PDB entry 8RJA | X-ray diffraction, 1.97 A resolution | chains A and B of the 6 polymer chains in the assembly

# Chain A
Name: Formylmethanofuran dehydrogenase subunit A
From: Candidatus Methanoperedenaceae archaeon GB50
Notes: EC 3.5.2.5
UniProtKB: A0A7R9MYH2 (A0A7R9MYH2_9EURY); residue numbers follow UniProt; this construct covers 1-567
Amino-acid sequence (567 residues; row label = number of the first residue in the row):
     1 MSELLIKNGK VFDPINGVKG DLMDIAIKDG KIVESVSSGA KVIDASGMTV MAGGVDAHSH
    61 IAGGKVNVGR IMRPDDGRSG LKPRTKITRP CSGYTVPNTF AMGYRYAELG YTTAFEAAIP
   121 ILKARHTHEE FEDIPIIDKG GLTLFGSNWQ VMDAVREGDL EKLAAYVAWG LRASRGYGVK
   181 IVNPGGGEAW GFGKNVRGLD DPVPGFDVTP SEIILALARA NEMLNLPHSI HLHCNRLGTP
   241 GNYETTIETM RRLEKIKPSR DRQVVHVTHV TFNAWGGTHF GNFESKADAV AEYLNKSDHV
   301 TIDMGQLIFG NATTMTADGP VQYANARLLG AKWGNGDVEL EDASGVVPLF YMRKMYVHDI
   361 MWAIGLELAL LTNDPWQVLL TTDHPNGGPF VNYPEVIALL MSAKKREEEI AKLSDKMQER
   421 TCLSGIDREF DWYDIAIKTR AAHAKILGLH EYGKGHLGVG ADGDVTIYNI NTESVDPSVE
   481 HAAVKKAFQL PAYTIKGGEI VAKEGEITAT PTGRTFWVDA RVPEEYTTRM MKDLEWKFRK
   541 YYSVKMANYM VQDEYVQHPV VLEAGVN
Unresolved in the structure: 1
Modified positions: Lys180 (lysine nz-carboxylic acid; KCX)
Metal / ion sites: Zn2+ site 1: His58, His60, Asp383; Zn2+ site 2: Lys180, His233, His269

# Chain B
Name: Formylmethanofuran dehydrogenase subunit B
From: Candidatus Methanoperedenaceae archaeon GB50
UniProtKB: A0A7R9R4U5 (A0A7R9R4U5_9EURY); residues 1-430 here = UniProt positions 1-430
Amino-acid sequence (430 residues; row label = number of the first residue in the row):
     1 MVEITDAICS FCGSLCDDLT VKVEDNRIVD VRRACRLGAK KILGHERIPA PMIRDGSGEL
    61 VEASYDEAID RAAEILAGSK RPLLYGWAST SCEAQSKGIL LAEIIGGVID NTASVCHGPS
   121 TLAVQEKGLP TASLGQMKNR ADLVIFWGCN PVHAHPRHMS RYSVYKKGFF LDRGRQNRKF
   181 VTVDVRMTDT AAISDEFIQI EQGSDYLIVS AIRALVNGKG DVVPETVAGV PKEELARVAE
   241 MMTSCRFGMI LYGMGLTQSR SKYKNIDIAL SLINDLNTKT KFVITPMRGH YNVTGFGQVC
   301 SWQTGFPTVD LARGVPYYNP GEMSANDLLM RDEVDSAMII AGDAGAHFPA ASIRNLAKVP
   361 LVQIDPYPNA TTELANVVIP AAIVGIECEG TAYRMDGVSL RMRKLVESDY LSDEEILDRI
   421 IEKVRVIKGE
Unresolved in the structure: 1
Metal / ion sites: 4Fe-4S cluster Fe: Cys9, Cys12, Cys16, Cys35; tungsten ion: Cys116 (together with hydrosulfuric acid, molybdopterin guanosine dinucleotide)
Small-molecule neighbours:
  - hydrosulfuric acid (H2S): Thr112, Cys116, Gly289, His290, Val293
  - molybdopterin guanosine dinucleotide (MGD; 2-amino-5,6-dimercapto-7-methyl-3,7,8a,9-tetrahydro-8-oxa-1,3,9,10-tetraaza-anthracen-4-one guanosine dinucleotide), molecule 1: Phe11, Leu37, Cys116, Trp147, Gly148, Cys149, Asn150, His153, Ala154, His155, Val183, Asp184, Val185, Arg186, Thr188, Ile200, Gln202, Gly203, Asp205, Gly253, Met254, Gly255, Ser259, Gly289, His290
  - molybdopterin guanosine dinucleotide (MGD), molecule 2: Lys41, Ser89, Thr90, Thr112, Val115, Cys116, Met254, Gln258, His290, Tyr291, Ile340, Ala341, Gly342, Asp343, His347, Ile364, Asp365, Pro366, Tyr367, Asn369, Ala381, Ala382, Ile383, Val384, Asp413
  - 4Fe-4S cluster (SF4): Cys9, Phe11, Cys12, Ser14, Leu15, Cys16, Ala34, Cys35, Leu37, Gly38, His155, Pro156, Arg157
Reported in the primary citation:
  - tungsten ion coordination: Cys116

# How chain A and chain B interact
Residue-residue contacts (125):
  Asn67(A) - Gln298(B)  hydrogen bond (side chain-backbone)
  Asn67(A) - Ser301(B)
  Asn67(A) - Trp302(B)  hydrogen bond (side chain-backbone)
  Arg70(A) - Ser301(B)
  Arg70(A) - Trp302(B)
  Arg70(A) - Gly305(B)
  Ile71(A) - Gln125(B)  hydrogen bond (backbone-side chain)
  Ile71(A) - Gln298(B)
  Ile71(A) - Ser301(B)
  Met72(A) - Val124(B)
  Met72(A) - Gln125(B)
  Met72(A) - Gly128(B)
  Pro74(A) - Gln125(B)
  Pro74(A) - Phe306(B)
  Gly77(A) - Phe306(B)
  Arg78(A) - Phe306(B)
  Leu81(A) - Phe306(B)  hydrophobic
  Leu81(A) - Val315(B)  hydrophobic
  Leu81(A) - Pro316(B)
  Lys82(A) - Val315(B)
  Pro83(A) - Gly314(B)
  Pro83(A) - Val315(B)  hydrophobic
  Arg84(A) - Glu103(B)  salt bridge
  Arg84(A) - Ile104(B)
  Arg84(A) - Gly314(B)  hydrogen bond (backbone-backbone)
  Arg84(A) - Glu430(B)  salt bridge
  Arg89(A) - Leu100(B)
  Arg89(A) - Glu103(B)  salt bridge
  Pro90(A) - Glu103(B)
  Pro90(A) - Gly314(B)
  Pro90(A) - Pro316(B)
  Ser92(A) - Thr304(B)  hydrogen bond (side chain-backbone)
  Ser92(A) - Gly305(B)
  Asn98(A) - Trp302(B)
  Asn98(A) - Gln303(B)  hydrogen bond (side chain-backbone)
  Thr99(A) - Trp302(B)  hydrogen bond (backbone-backbone)
  Phe100(A) - Gln303(B)
  Lys123(A) - Asp396(B)
  Arg125(A) - Ser399(B)  hydrogen bond (side chain-backbone)
  Arg125(A) - Leu400(B)
  His126(A) - Gln298(B)
  His126(A) - Trp302(B)
  His126(A) - Tyr393(B)
  His126(A) - Ser399(B)
  Glu129(A) - Cys92(B)
  Glu129(A) - Trp302(B)
  Glu129(A) - Thr391(B)
  Glu129(A) - Tyr393(B)  hydrogen bond
  Glu129(A) - Ser399(B)
  Glu130(A) - Trp302(B)
  Asp133(A) - Trp302(B)  hydrogen bond
  Asp133(A) - Gln303(B)  hydrogen bond
  Trp149(A) - Arg140(B)
  Trp149(A) - Phe169(B)  hydrophobic
  Trp149(A) - Phe170(B)  hydrophobic
  Glu188(A) - Arg140(B)  salt bridge
  Glu188(A) - Phe170(B)
  Trp190(A) - Lys281(B)  hydrogen bond (backbone-side chain)
  Gly191(A) - Gln136(B)
  Gly191(A) - Arg140(B)
  Gly191(A) - Phe247(B)
  Gly191(A) - Lys281(B)
  Phe192(A) - Arg140(B)
  Phe192(A) - Phe170(B)  hydrophobic
  Phe192(A) - Arg246(B)
  Phe192(A) - Phe247(B)  hydrophobic
  Phe192(A) - Lys281(B)
  Gly193(A) - Lys281(B)
  Tyr323(A) - Asn274(B)  hydrogen bond (side chain-backbone)
  Tyr323(A) - Asn277(B)
  Tyr323(A) - Thr278(B)  hydrogen bond (side chain-backbone)
  Arg327(A) - Asn274(B)  hydrogen bond
  Arg327(A) - Asp275(B)  salt bridge
  Arg327(A) - Thr278(B)
  Lys332(A) - Gln125(B)  hydrogen bond (side chain-backbone)
  Lys332(A) - Glu126(B)
  Lys332(A) - Lys127(B)
  Trp333(A) - Lys127(B)  hydrogen bond (backbone-backbone)
  Trp333(A) - Gly128(B)
  Trp333(A) - Leu129(B)
  Trp333(A) - Pro130(B)  hydrophobic
  Trp333(A) - Asn274(B)
  Trp333(A) - Asn277(B)
  Gly334(A) - Leu129(B)
  Asn335(A) - Leu129(B)  hydrogen bond (backbone-backbone)
  Asn335(A) - Pro130(B)
  Asn335(A) - Thr131(B)  hydrogen bond (backbone-backbone)
  Gly336(A) - Thr131(B)
  Asp337(A) - Thr131(B)  hydrogen bond (backbone-backbone)
  Asp337(A) - Ala132(B)
  Asp337(A) - Ser133(B)  hydrogen bond (backbone-backbone)
  Asp337(A) - Gln136(B)  hydrogen bond
  Asp337(A) - Lys281(B)  salt bridge
  Val338(A) - Ser133(B)
  Glu339(A) - Ser133(B)  hydrogen bond
  Glu339(A) - Leu134(B)
  Glu339(A) - Gly135(B)  hydrogen bond (side chain-backbone)
  Glu339(A) - Gln136(B)
  Glu339(A) - Arg394(B)  salt bridge
  Leu340(A) - Asn139(B)
  Lys540(A) - Lys138(B)  hydrogen bond (backbone-side chain)
  Tyr541(A) - Lys138(B)  hydrogen bond (backbone-side chain)
  Tyr541(A) - Asn139(B)  hydrogen bond (backbone-side chain)
  Tyr541(A) - Phe169(B)
  Tyr542(A) - Lys138(B)  hydrogen bond (backbone-side chain)
  Ser543(A) - Asp17(B)
  Ser543(A) - Gly135(B)
  Ser543(A) - Arg161(B)  hydrogen bond (backbone-side chain)
  Ser543(A) - Tyr162(B)
  Ser543(A) - Arg394(B)  hydrogen bond
  Val544(A) - Asp17(B)
  Val544(A) - Arg394(B)
  Lys545(A) - Asp6(B)
  Lys545(A) - Asp17(B)  hydrogen bond (backbone-side chain)
  Lys545(A) - Asp18(B)
  Ala547(A) - Asp6(B)
  Ala547(A) - Arg403(B)  hydrogen bond (backbone-side chain)
  Asn548(A) - Asp6(B)  hydrogen bond (side chain-backbone)
  Asn548(A) - Asp17(B)  hydrogen bond
  Asn548(A) - Leu400(B)
  Asn548(A) - Arg403(B)  hydrogen bond
  Gln552(A) - Arg401(B)
  Glu554(A) - Arg401(B)
  Tyr555(A) - Thr391(B)  hydrogen bond
  Tyr555(A) - Arg401(B)  hydrogen bond
Interface residues without a listed pair, chain A (56 interface residues in all): Cys91, Leu122, Gly205, Phe206, Ala331
Interface residues without a listed pair, chain B (66 interface residues in all): Ile8, Glu93, Ile99, Thr121, Lys167, Gly168, Val283, Gly297, Leu311, Tyr318, Glu389, Gly397, Val398

# In short
Chain A and chain B form an interface of 56 and 66 residues respectively, with 37 hydrogen bonds and 7 salt
bridges. Polar contacts include Arg84(A)-Glu103(B), Arg84(A)-Glu430(B) and Arg89(A)-Glu103(B). Ligands of
chain B: 4Fe-4S cluster, molybdopterin guanosine dinucleotide and hydrosulfuric acid. The paper reports
tungsten ion coordination by Cys116(B).
Chain A is Formylmethanofuran dehydrogenase subunit A and chain B is Formylmethanofuran dehydrogenase subunit
B, both from Candidatus Methanoperedenaceae archaeon GB50; the structure, Crystal structure of the
F420-reducing formylmethanofuran dehydrogenase complex from the ethanotroph Candidatus Ethanoperedens
thermophilum, was determined by X-ray diffraction (same publication as 8RIU).
